Entry 1GZY (X-ray diffraction, 2.54 A resolution); this record covers chain B.

== Chain B ==
Molecule: Insulin-like growth factor I
From: Homo sapiens
UniProtKB: P01343 (IGFA_HUMAN); residues 1-70 here correspond to UniProt positions 49-118 (UniProt number = residue number + 48)
Sequence (70 residues; row label = number of the first residue in the row):
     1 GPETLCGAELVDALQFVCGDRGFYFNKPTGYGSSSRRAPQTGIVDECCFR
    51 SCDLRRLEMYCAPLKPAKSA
Unresolved in the structure: 1-2, 32-38, 67-70
Cystine bridges: Cys6-Cys48, Cys18-Cys61, Cys47-Cys52
Residues lining bound ligands: C15 (N-dodecyl-N,N-dimethyl-3-ammonio-1-propanesulfonate): Val11, Gln15, Tyr24, Phe25, Asn26

== Overview ==
Chain B binds compound C15.
Chain B is Insulin-like growth factor I (Homo sapiens); the structure, Human Insulin-like growth factor;
In-house data, was determined by X-ray diffraction, deposited together with 1GZR, 1GZZ and 1H02.
